PDB entry 2UXB | X-ray diffraction, 3.10 A resolution | chains A and Q of the 23 polymer chains in the assembly

== Chain A ==
Molecule: 16S ribosomal RNA
Organism: Thermus thermophilus
Sequence (1522 nucleotides; row label = number of the first residue in the row; note: 44 numbers in that range are skipped by the numbering (no residue carries them; nothing is unmodelled there); a row labelled like 189A-189L holds insertion residues (189A, then the next letters in order); numbering starts at 0):
     0 UUUGUUGGAG AGUUUGAUCC UGGCUCAGGG UGAACGCUGG CGGCGUGCCU AAGACAUGCA
    60 AGUCGUGCGG GCCG
    76 CGGGGUUUU
    88 ACUCCG
    96 UGGUCAGCGG CGGACGGGUG AGUAACGCGU GGGU
  129A G
   130 ACCUACCCGG AAGAGGGGGA CAACCCGGGG AAACUCGGGC UAAUCCCCCA UGUGGACCCG
189A-189L CCCCUUGGGGUG
   190 UGUCCAAAGG GCUUU
   216 GCCCGCUUCC GGAUGGGCCC GCGUCCCAUC AGCUAGUUGG UGGGGUAAUG GCCCACCAAG
   276 GCGACGACGG GUAGCCGGUC UGAGAGGAUG GCCGGCCACA GGGGCACUGA GACACGGGCC
   336 CCACUCCUAC GGGAGGCAGC AGUUAGGAAU CUUCCGCAAU GGGCGCAAGC CUGACGGAGC
   396 GACGCCGCUU GGAGGAAGAA GCCCUUCGGG GUGUAAACUC CUGA
   441 ACCCGGGACG AAACCCCC
   460 GA
   470 CGAGGGGA
   479 CUGACGGUAC CGGGGUAA
   498 UAGCGCCGGC CAACUCCGUG CCAGCAGCCG CGGUAAUACG GAGGGCGCGA GCGUUACCCG
   558 GAUUCACUGG GCGUAAAGGG CGUGUAGGCG GCCUGGGGCG UCCCAUGUGA AAGACCACGG
   618 CUCAACCGUG GGGGAGCGUG GGAUACGCUC AGGCUAGACG GUGGGAGAGG GUGGUGGAAU
   678 UCCCGGAGUA GCGGUGAAAU GCGCAGAUAC CGGGAGGAAC GCCGAUGGCG AAGGCAGCCA
   738 CCUGGUCCAC CCGUGACGCU GAGGCGCGAA AGCGUGGGGA GCAAACCGGA UUAGAUACCC
   798 GGGUAGUCCA CGCCCUAAAC GAUGCGCGCU AGGUCUCUGG GUCU
   848 CCUGGGGGCC GAAGCUAACG CGUUAAGCGC GCCGCCUGGG GAGUACGGCC GCAAGGCUGA
   908 AACUCAAAGG AAUUGACGGG GGCCCGCACA AGCGGUGGAG CAUGUGGUUU AAUUCGAAGC
   968 AACGCGAAGA ACCUUACCAG GCCUUGACAU GCUA
 1001A G
  1002 GGAACCCGGG UGAAAGCCUG GGGUGCCCC
1030A-1030D GCGA
  1031 GGGGAGCCCU AGCACAGGUG CUGCAUGGCC GUCGUCAGCU CGUGCCGUGA GGUGUUGGGU
  1091 UAAGUCCCGC AACGAGCGCA ACCCCCGCCG UUAGUUGCCA GCGGUUCGGC CGGGCACUCU
  1151 AACGGGACUG CCCGCG
  1168 AAAGCGGGAG GAAGGAGGGG ACGACGUCUG GUCAGCAUGG CCCUUACGGC CUGGGCGACA
  1228 CACGUGCUAC AAUGCCCACU ACAAAGCGAU GCCACCCGGC AACGGGGAGC UAAUCGCAAA
  1288 AAGGUGGGCC CAGUUCGGAU UGGGGUCUGC AACCCGACCC CAUGAAGCCG GAAUCGCUAG
  1348 UAAUCGCGGA UCAGCC
 1363A A
  1364 UGCCGCGGUG AAUACGUUCC CGGGCCUUGU ACACACCGCC CGUCACGCCA UGGGAGCGGG
  1424 CUCUACCCGA AGUCGCCGG
1442A-1442B GA
  1443 GCCUA
  1452 C
  1456 GGGCAGGCGC CGAGGGUAGG GCCCGUGACU GGGGCGAAGU CGUAACAAGG UAGCUGUACC
  1516 GGAAGGUGCG GCUGGAUCAC CUCCUUUCU
Unresolved in the structure: 0-4, 1535-1538
Ion coordination: Mg2+ site 1 near U17 (its only coordinating residue here); Mg2+ site 2 near G21 (its only coordinating residue here); Mg2+ site 3: U62 (shared with 1 residue of chain T); Mg2+ site 4 near G126 (its only coordinating residue here); Mg2+ site 5 near A172 (its only coordinating residue here); Mg2+ site 6: G238, U239; Mg2+ site 7: G266 (shared with Ile65(Q) of chain Q); Mg2+ site 8: C280 (shared with Ser39(Q) of chain Q); K+ site 1: G293, U304; Mg2+ site 9 near A315 (its only coordinating residue here); Mg2+ site 10 near G317 (its only coordinating residue here); Mg2+ site 11 near C328 (its only coordinating residue here); 44 more Mg2+ sites not listed; 2 more K+ sites not listed
Ligand contacts: paromomycin (PAR): C1404, G1405, U1406, C1407, A1408, C1409, G1489, C1490, G1491, A1492, A1493, G1494, U1495

== Chain Q ==
Name: Ribosomal protein S17
Organism: Thermus thermophilus
UniProtKB: Q5SHP7 (RS17_THET8); residues 2-105 here correspond to UniProt positions 1-104 (UniProt number = residue number - 1)
Sequence (105 residues; each row starts with the number of its first residue):
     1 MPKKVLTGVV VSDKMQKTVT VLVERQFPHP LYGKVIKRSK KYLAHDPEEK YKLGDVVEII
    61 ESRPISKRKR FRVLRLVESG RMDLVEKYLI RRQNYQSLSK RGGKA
Unresolved in the structure: 1
Sequence notes: conflict Gln96 (Glu95 in Q5SHP7)
Ion coordination: Mg2+ site 1: Ser39 (shared with C280(A) of chain A); Mg2+ site 2: Ile65 (shared with G266(A) of chain A)

== How chain A and chain Q interact ==
Residue-residue contacts - 98 pairs, chain A then chain Q:
  G127(A) - Pro2(Q)  hydrogen bond to the sugar
  G127(A) - Glu61(Q)  hydrogen bond to the base
  G128(A) - Pro2(Q)  sugar contact
  G128(A) - Lys3(Q)  hydrogen bond to the phosphate
  G128(A) - Glu61(Q)  sugar contact
  U129(A) - Lys3(Q)  salt bridge to the phosphate
  A130(A) - Arg63(Q)  salt bridge to the phosphate
  A130(A) - Pro64(Q)  base contact
  U189F(A) - Ser62(Q)  base contact
  U189F(A) - Arg63(Q)  hydrogen bond to the sugar
  U189F(A) - Arg72(Q)  hydrogen bond to the base
  C234(A) - Glu61(Q)  base contact
  C234(A) - Pro64(Q)  sugar contact
  C234(A) - Arg70(Q)  hydrogen bond to the phosphate
  C235(A) - Glu61(Q)  sugar contact
  C235(A) - Arg70(Q)  salt bridge to the phosphate
  C235(A) - Phe71(Q)  sugar contact
  G236(A) - Lys40(Q)  salt bridge to the phosphate
  G236(A) - Tyr42(Q)  hydrogen bond to the phosphate
  C237(A) - Arg25(Q)  phosphate contact
  C237(A) - Lys40(Q)  salt bridge to the phosphate
  C237(A) - Tyr42(Q)  hydrogen bond to the phosphate
  G238(A) - Arg25(Q)  salt bridge to the phosphate
  A246(A) - Leu98(Q)  hydrogen bond to the sugar
  A246(A) - Ser99(Q)  sugar contact
  A246(A) - Lys100(Q)  salt bridge to the phosphate
  G247(A) - Gln96(Q)  hydrogen bond to the base
  G247(A) - Ser99(Q)  phosphate contact
  G247(A) - Lys100(Q)  salt bridge to the phosphate
  U253(A) - Met15(Q)  hydrogen bond to the sugar
  U253(A) - Lys67(Q)  salt bridge to the phosphate
  G254(A) - Met15(Q)  sugar contact
  G254(A) - Gln16(Q)  hydrogen bond to the sugar
  G254(A) - Thr18(Q)  hydrogen bond to the sugar
  G254(A) - Ser66(Q)  hydrogen bond to the phosphate
  G254(A) - Lys67(Q)  phosphate contact
  G254(A) - Arg68(Q)  phosphate contact
  G254(A) - Lys69(Q)  phosphate contact
  G255(A) - Gln16(Q)  hydrogen bond to the sugar
  G255(A) - Lys17(Q)  hydrogen bond to the phosphate
  G255(A) - Ile65(Q)  phosphate contact
  G255(A) - Ser66(Q)  phosphate contact
  G255(A) - Lys69(Q)  salt bridge to the phosphate
  U256(A) - Lys17(Q)  salt bridge to the phosphate
  U264(A) - Arg63(Q)  sugar contact
  U264(A) - Pro64(Q)  hydrogen bond to the sugar
  G265(A) - Pro64(Q)  sugar contact
  G265(A) - Ser66(Q)  phosphate contact
  G265(A) - Lys67(Q)  hydrogen bond to the sugar
  G266(A) - Lys67(Q)  sugar contact
  C267(A) - Lys67(Q)  phosphate contact
  C272(A) - Gln16(Q)  base contact
  A273(A) - Gln16(Q)  sugar contact
  G275(A) - Lys14(Q)  salt bridge to the phosphate
  G275(A) - Met15(Q)  sugar contact
  G276(A) - Ser12(Q)  hydrogen bond to the phosphate
  G276(A) - Met15(Q)  sugar contact
  G276(A) - Arg68(Q)  hydrogen bond to the sugar
  C277(A) - Lys41(Q)  salt bridge to the phosphate
  C277(A) - Arg68(Q)  salt bridge to the phosphate
  G278(A) - Lys41(Q)  salt bridge to the phosphate
  G278(A) - Arg92(Q)  base contact
  G278(A) - Tyr95(Q)  base contact
  G278(A) - Gln96(Q)  base contact
  A279(A) - Tyr95(Q)  hydrogen bond to the phosphate
  A279(A) - Leu98(Q)  base contact
  C280(A) - Lys37(Q)  base contact
  C280(A) - Arg38(Q)  base contact
  C280(A) - Ser39(Q)  hydrogen bond to the base
  C280(A) - Arg91(Q)  hydrogen bond to the base
  C564(A) - Leu31(Q)  sugar contact
  C564(A) - Tyr32(Q)  sugar contact
  U582(A) - Asn94(Q)  sugar contact
  U582(A) - Ala105(Q)  sugar contact
  A583(A) - Asn94(Q)  sugar contact
  G584(A) - Lys87(Q)  salt bridge to the phosphate
  G585(A) - Lys34(Q)  hydrogen bond to the phosphate
  G585(A) - Lys37(Q)  phosphate contact
  C586(A) - Lys34(Q)  salt bridge to the phosphate
  C596(A) - Gln26(Q)  base contact
  G597(A) - Gln26(Q)  sugar contact
  G635(A) - Pro2(Q)  sugar contact
  G635(A) - Lys4(Q)  salt bridge to the phosphate
  U636(A) - Pro2(Q)  sugar contact
  G644(A) - Gln26(Q)  base contact
  A759(A) - Asn94(Q)  base contact
  G760(A) - Ser97(Q)  hydrogen bond to the base
  G760(A) - Leu98(Q)  sugar contact
  G760(A) - Ala105(Q)  hydrogen bond to the base
  G761(A) - Ser97(Q)  sugar contact
  G761(A) - Gly103(Q)  hydrogen bond to the sugar
  G761(A) - Lys104(Q)  hydrogen bond to the sugar
  G761(A) - Ala105(Q)  hydrogen bond to the sugar
  C762(A) - Gly102(Q)  phosphate contact
  C762(A) - Gly103(Q)  hydrogen bond to the phosphate
  C762(A) - Lys104(Q)  sugar contact
  C879(A) - Lys34(Q)  salt bridge to the phosphate
  C896(A) - Lys100(Q)  phosphate contact
Other interface residues (no listed pair), chain A (52 interface residues in all): G189G, U252, G301, U598, C647, G895, C897
Other interface residues (no listed pair), chain Q (53 interface residues in all): Thr20, Pro28, Val35, Leu43, Arg81, Ile90, Arg101

== Summary ==
52 residues of chain A face 53 of chain Q across their interface, with 30 hydrogen bonds and 19 salt bridges.
Among the polar pairs are G127(A)-Glu61(Q), U189F(A)-Arg72(Q) and G247(A)-Gln96(Q). Bound to chain A:
paromomycin. The Mg2+ site 6 is built by G238(A) and U239(A).
Chain A is 16S ribosomal RNA and chain Q is Ribosomal protein S17, both from Thermus thermophilus; the
structure, Crystal structure of an extended tRNA anticodon stem loop in complex with its cognate mRNA GGGU
..., was determined by X-ray diffraction (same publication as 2UXD and 2UXC).
